PDB entry 1Q8A | X-ray diffraction, 1.70 A resolution | chain A

Chain A:
Name: 5-methyltetrahydrofolate S-homocysteine methyltransferase
From: Thermotoga maritima
Notes: EC 2.1.1.13; fragment: MetH_Tm (residues 1-566)
UniProt: Q9WYA5 (Q9WYA5_THEMA); residues 1-566 here = UniProt positions 1-566
Sequence (566 residues; numbered 1 to 566; the number before each row is that of its first residue):
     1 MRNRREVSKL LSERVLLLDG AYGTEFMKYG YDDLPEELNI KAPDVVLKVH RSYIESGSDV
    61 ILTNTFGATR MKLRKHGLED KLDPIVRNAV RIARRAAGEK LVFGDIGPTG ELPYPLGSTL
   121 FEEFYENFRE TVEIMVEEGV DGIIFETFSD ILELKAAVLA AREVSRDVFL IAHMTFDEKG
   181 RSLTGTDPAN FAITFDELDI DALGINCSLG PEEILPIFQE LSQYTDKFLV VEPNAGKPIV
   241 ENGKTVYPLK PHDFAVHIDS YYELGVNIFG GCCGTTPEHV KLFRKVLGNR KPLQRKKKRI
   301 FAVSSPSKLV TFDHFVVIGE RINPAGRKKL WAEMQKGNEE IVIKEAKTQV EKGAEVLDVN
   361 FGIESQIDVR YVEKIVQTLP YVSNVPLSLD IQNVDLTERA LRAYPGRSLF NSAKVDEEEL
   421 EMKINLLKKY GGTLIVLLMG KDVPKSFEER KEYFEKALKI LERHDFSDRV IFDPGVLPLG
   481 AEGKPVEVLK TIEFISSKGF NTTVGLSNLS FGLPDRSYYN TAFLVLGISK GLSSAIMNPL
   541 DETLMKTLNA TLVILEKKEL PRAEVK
Disordered / not traced: 560-566
Construct notes: modified residue (1, 27, 71, 135, 174, 334, 422, 439, 537, 545)
Modified / non-standard residues: Mse-1, Mse-27, Mse-71, Mse-135, Mse-174, Mse-334, Mse-422, Mse-439, Mse-537, Mse-545 (selenomethionine; parent Met)
Small-molecule neighbours:
  - Cd2+ (CD): Asn-206, Cys-207, Asn-234, Cys-272, Cys-273
  - 2-amino-4-mercapto-butyric acid (HCS): Gly-20, Ala-21, Tyr-22, Gly-23, Leu-62, Phe-66, Asp-105, Glu-146, Thr-147, Asn-206, Cys-207, Cys-272, Cys-273
Reported in the primary citation:
  - Cd2+ coordination: Cys-207
  - binding site for 2-amino-4-mercapto-butyric acid: Phe-66, Glu-146, Thr-147
  - mutagenesis - Y247F (8-fold): decreased catalytic activity (reaction of Hcy with methylcobalamin)
  - catalytic residues: Asn-508 (proposed by the authors, not directly observed)

In short:
Bound to chain A: Cd2+ and 2-amino-4-mercapto-butyric acid. The paper reports the catalytic residue Asn-508;
Y247F reduces catalytic activity (reaction of Hcy with methylcobalamin).
Chain A is 5-methyltetrahydrofolate S-homocysteine methyltransferase (Thermotoga maritima); the structure,
Cobalamin-dependent methionine synthase (1-566) from Thermotoga maritima (Cd2+:L-Hcy complex, Se-Met), was
determined by X-ray diffraction, deposited together with 1Q7M, 1Q7Q, 1Q7Z, 1Q85 and 1Q8J.
